7P4F - chains A and B; structure by X-ray diffraction, 2.30 A resolution.

# Chain A (and B)
Protein: Amine oxidase [flavin-containing] B
Source organism: Homo sapiens
Notes: EC 1.4.3.4; chain B of this document is another copy of the same molecule, construct and numbering; everything in this record applies to it too
Reference sequence: P27338 (AOFB_HUMAN); residues 1-520 here = UniProt positions 1-520
Sequence (520 residues; numbered 1 to 520; the number before each row is that of its first residue):
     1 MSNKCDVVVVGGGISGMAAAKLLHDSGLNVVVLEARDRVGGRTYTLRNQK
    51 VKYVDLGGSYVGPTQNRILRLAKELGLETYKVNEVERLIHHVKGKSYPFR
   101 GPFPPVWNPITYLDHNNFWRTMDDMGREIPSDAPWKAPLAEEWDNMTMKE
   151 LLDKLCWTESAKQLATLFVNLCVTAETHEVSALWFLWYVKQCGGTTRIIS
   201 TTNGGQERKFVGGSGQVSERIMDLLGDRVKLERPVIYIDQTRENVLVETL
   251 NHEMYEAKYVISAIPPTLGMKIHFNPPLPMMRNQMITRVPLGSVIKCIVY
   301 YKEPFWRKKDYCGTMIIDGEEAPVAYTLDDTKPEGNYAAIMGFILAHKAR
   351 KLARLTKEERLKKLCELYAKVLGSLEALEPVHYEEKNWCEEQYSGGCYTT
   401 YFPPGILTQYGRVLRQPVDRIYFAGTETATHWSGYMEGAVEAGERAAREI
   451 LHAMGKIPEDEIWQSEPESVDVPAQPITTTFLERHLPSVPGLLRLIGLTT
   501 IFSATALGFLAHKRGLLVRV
Unresolved in the structure: 1-2, 502-520 (chain B: 1-2, 497-520)
Glycans and other covalent adducts: flavin-adenine dinucleotide (FAD) linked to C397
Ligand contacts:
  - 5IK (4-(hydroxymethyl)-7-[[4-[[methyl-(phenylmethyl)amino]methyl]phenyl]methoxy]chromen-2-one): Y60, P102, F103, P104, H115, F118, W119, L164, L167, F168, L171, C172, T195, I198, I199, Q206, I316, Y326, L328, M341, F343, Y398, Y435
  - C15 (N-dodecyl-N,N-dimethyl-3-ammonio-1-propanesulfonate): D153, K154, C156, W157
  - FAD (flavin-adenine dinucleotide): V10, G11, G12, G13, I14, S15, G16, L33, E34, A35, R36, G40, G41, R42, T43, L56, G57, G58, S59, Y60, R233, P234, V235, A263, I264, P265, L268, I272, V294, K296, F343, W388, Y393, Y398, G425, T426, G434, Y435, M436, A439
Curated features (UniProtKB/Swiss-Prot):
  - site (Important for catalytic activity): C156, C365, H382
  - modified residue: S2 (N-acetylserine), K52 (N6-acetyllysine), C397 (S-8alpha-FAD cysteine)
  - mutagenesis: C5 (C5S: No loss of activity), C156 (C156S: Complete loss of activity), T158 (T158A: Dramatic loss of activity), C172 (C172S: No loss of activity), C192 (C192S: No loss of activity), I199 (I199F: Alters specificity towards synthetic inhibitors), C297 (C297S: No loss of activity), C312 (C312S: No loss of activity), C365 (C365S: Complete loss of activity), H382 (H382R: Significant loss of activity), K386 (K386M: No loss of activity), C389 (C389A: Complete loss of activity; C389S: No loss of activity), 2 further mutagenesis entries in UniProt
What the authors report for this chain:
  - binding site for 5IK: F103, W119, F343, Y398, Y435
  - conformationally variable residues (side-chain flip): F103, H115, W119, L164

# Interface between chain A and chain B
Contacting residue pairs (87; chain A residue first):
  N145(A) with K149(B); H178(B), hydrogen bond
  E150(A) with E150(B)
  H178(A) with N145(B), hydrogen bond; P404(B); G405(B)
  P234(A) with H273(B)
  V235(A) with H273(B)
  I236(A) with I236(B), hydrophobic; H273(B)
  Y237(A) with L250(B), hydrophobic
  E248(A) with H252(B), salt bridge
  L250(A) with Y237(B), hydrophobic
  H252(A) with E248(B), salt bridge; H252(B)
  T267(A) with M270(B)
  L268(A) with M270(B), hydrophobic
  M270(A) with T267(B); L268(B), hydrophobic; M270(B), hydrophobic; K271(B), hydrogen bond (backbone-side chain)
  K271(A) with M270(B), hydrogen bond (side chain-backbone); I272(B), hydrogen bond (side chain-backbone); H273(B), hydrogen bond (backbone-side chain)
  I272(A) with K271(B), hydrogen bond (backbone-side chain)
  H273(A) with V235(B); I236(B); K271(B), hydrogen bond (side chain-backbone); Q392(B); Y393(B), hydrogen bond
  F274(A) with Q392(B), hydrogen bond (backbone-side chain)
  M280(A) with A353(B), hydrophobic; N387(B); C389(B), hydrophobic
  M281(A) with R350(B)
  N283(A) with C389(B), hydrogen bond (side chain-backbone); E390(B); E391(B), hydrogen bond (side chain-backbone); Q392(B)
  Q284(A) with L291(B); G292(B), hydrogen bond (side chain-backbone); S293(B), hydrogen bond; C389(B); G395(B), hydrogen bond (side chain-backbone); G396(B)
  T287(A) with T267(B); T287(B); P290(B)
  R288(A) with P290(B); L291(B), hydrogen bond (side chain-backbone); S293(B); Y401(B)
  P290(A) with T287(B); R288(B)
  L291(A) with Q284(B); R288(B), hydrogen bond (backbone-side chain)
  G292(A) with Q284(B), hydrogen bond (backbone-side chain)
  S293(A) with Q284(B), hydrogen bond; R288(B); Y410(B)
  H347(A) with Q409(B)
  R350(A) with M280(B); M281(B); Q409(B), hydrogen bond; Y410(B), hydrogen bond
  A353(A) with M280(B), hydrophobic
  N387(A) with M280(B), hydrogen bond
  C389(A) with M280(B), hydrophobic; N283(B), hydrogen bond (backbone-side chain); Q284(B), hydrogen bond
  E390(A) with N283(B)
  E391(A) with N283(B), hydrogen bond (backbone-side chain)
  Q392(A) with I272(B); H273(B); F274(B), hydrogen bond (side chain-backbone); N283(B)
  Y393(A) with H273(B), hydrogen bond
  G395(A) with Q284(B), hydrogen bond (backbone-side chain)
  G396(A) with Q284(B)
  Y401(A) with R288(B)
  P404(A) with H178(B); E179(B)
  G405(A) with H178(B)
  Q409(A) with H347(B); R350(B), hydrogen bond
  Y410(A) with S293(B), hydrogen bond; R350(B), hydrogen bond
Also at the interface, not in a pair above, chain A (52 interface residues in all): T147, K149, E179, P277, L278, V289, A349, P403, I406
Also at the interface, not in a pair above, chain B (50 interface residues in all): T147, P234, P277, V289, P403, I406

# Summary
Chain A and chain B form an interface of 52 and 50 residues respectively, with 31 hydrogen bonds and 2 salt
bridges. Polar pairs include E248(A)-H252(B), N145(A)-H178(B) and M270(A)-K271(B). From the paper: a binding
site for 5IK at F103(A), W119(A) and F343(A) among others; conformational variability at F103(A), H115(A) and
W119(A) among others.
Both chains are Amine oxidase [flavin-containing] B (Homo sapiens). Entry 7P4F (Crystal Structure of Monoamine
Oxidase B in complex with inhibitor 1) was determined by X-ray diffraction together with 7P4H, 7QAK and 7QB4
from the same study.
